PDB entry 8FLJ | electron microscopy, 3.48 A resolution | chains F and J of the 14 polymer chains in the assembly

[Chain F]
Name: Integration host factor subunit beta
Organism: Pseudomonas aeruginosa PA14
UniProtKB: Q02PW7 (IHFB_PSEAB); residues 3-96 here correspond to UniProt positions 1-94 (UniProt number = residue number - 2)
Amino-acid sequence (96 residues; each row starts with the number of its first residue):
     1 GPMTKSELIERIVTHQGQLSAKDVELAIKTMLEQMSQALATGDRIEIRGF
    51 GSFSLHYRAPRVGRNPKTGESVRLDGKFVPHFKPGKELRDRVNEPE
Disordered / not traced: 95-96
Differences from the reference sequence: expression tag (1-2)

[Chain J]
Molecule: CRISPR leader and repeat, anti-sense strand of DNA
Notes: engineered mutation(s): A54G,T55G,A60T,G61T,G62T,A63C,A64G,A67G,G68C,A69G,A70T,A71T,A73T,C74T,C75T,C137T,G138T,A140T,A141T,G142T
Sequence (171 nucleotides; numbered 130 to 300; the number before each row is that of its first residue):
   130 TGATTTTCTTAGCTGCCTACACGGCAGTGAACTAGCTCCGAAAACCTATA
   180 ACCGGTTGATTTCGAAGCGTTTTTTGAGTTTTTCCCGCCAGAAACCCTCT
   230 TTTTTCGAGGTCTCGTAACTTGCTGATTTATAAGGGTTTTTTAAATCGTC
   280 CGAAAAAAGGGTCGGAAGCTT
Disordered / not traced: 130-152

[Interface between chain F and chain J]
Residue-residue contacts (10; chain F residue first):
  Thr4(F) with DT269(J), phosphate contact
  Lys5(F) with DT269(J), phosphate contact
  Ser6(F) with DT270(J), phosphate contact
  Arg48(F) with DC248(J), phosphate contact
  Gly49(F) with DC248(J), hydrogen bond to the phosphate
  Ser52(F) with DT249(J), phosphate contact
  Gly63(F) with DA261(J), base contact
  Arg64(F) with DA261(J), base contact
  Gly85(F) with DC248(J), phosphate contact
  Lys86(F) with DC248(J), hydrogen bond to the phosphate
Interface residues without a listed pair, chain F (12 interface residues in all): Pro66, Glu87
Interface residues without a listed pair, chain J (7 interface residues in all): DA247, DA262

[Overview]
The interface between chain F and chain J involves 12 residues on one side and 7 on the other; the contacts
include 2 hydrogen bonds. Polar pairs include Gly49(F)-DC248(J) and Lys86(F)-DC248(J).
Chain F is Integration host factor subunit beta (Pseudomonas aeruginosa PA14) and chain J is CRISPR leader and
repeat, anti-sense strand of DNA; the structure, Cas1-Cas2/3 integrase and IHF bound to CRISPR leader, repeat
and foreign DNA, was determined by electron microscopy.
